6GFO - chains A and B of the 6 polymer chains in the assembly; structure by X-ray diffraction, 2.10 A resolution.

== Chain A (and B) ==
Molecule: Glyceraldehyde-3-phosphate dehydrogenase
Organism: Thermosynechococcus elongatus (strain BP-1)
Notes: EC 1.2.1.-; chain B of this document is another copy of the same molecule, construct and numbering; everything in this record applies to it too
UniProt: Q8DIW5 (Q8DIW5_THEEB); residues 1-337 here = UniProt positions 1-337
Sequence (339 residues; row label = number of the first residue in the row; numbers below 1 keep their minus sign (Gly-1 is residue -1)):
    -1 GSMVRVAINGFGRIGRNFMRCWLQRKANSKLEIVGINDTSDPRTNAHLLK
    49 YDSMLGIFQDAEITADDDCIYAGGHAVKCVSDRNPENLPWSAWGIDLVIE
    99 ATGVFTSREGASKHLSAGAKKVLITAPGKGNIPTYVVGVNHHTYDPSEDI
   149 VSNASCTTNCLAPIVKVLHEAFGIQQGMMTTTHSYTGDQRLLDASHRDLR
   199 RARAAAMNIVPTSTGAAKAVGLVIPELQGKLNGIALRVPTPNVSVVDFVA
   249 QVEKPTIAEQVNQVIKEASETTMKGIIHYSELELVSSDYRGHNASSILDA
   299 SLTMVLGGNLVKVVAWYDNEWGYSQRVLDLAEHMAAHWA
Not modelled in the structure: -1
Sequence notes: expression tag (-1 to 0)
Small-molecule neighbours: NAD (nicotinamide-adenine-dinucleotide): Asn7, Gly8, Phe9, Gly10, Arg11, Ile12, Asn35, Asp36, Thr37, Asp80, Arg81, Ala99, Thr100, Gly101, Val102, Phe103, Thr123, Ala124, Cys154, Thr184, Asn317, Glu318, Tyr321

== How chain A and chain B interact ==
Pairs across the interface - 17 pairs, chain A then chain B:
  His45(A) with Glu281(B); Leu282(B)
  Tyr49(A) with Leu280(B); Leu282(B), hydrophobic; Asp286(B)
  Asp50(A) with Arg288(B)
  Ser51(A) with Arg288(B), hydrogen bond (backbone-side chain)
  Gly54(A) with Arg288(B)
  Ile55(A) with Asp286(B)
  Met205(A) with Met205(B), hydrophobic
  Leu280(A) with Tyr49(B)
  Glu281(A) with His45(B)
  Leu282(A) with His45(B); Tyr49(B), hydrophobic
  Asp286(A) with Tyr49(B); Ile55(B)
  Arg288(A) with Ser51(B), hydrogen bond (side chain-backbone)
Other interface residues (no listed pair), chain A (14 interface residues in all): Met52, Ser285
Other interface residues (no listed pair), chain B (14 interface residues in all): Asp50, Met52, Gly54, Ser285

== Summary ==
Chain A and chain B each contribute 14 residues to their interface, with 2 hydrogen bonds. The hydrogen-bonded
pair is Ser51(A)-Arg288(B). Chain A binds NAD.
Both chains are Glyceraldehyde-3-phosphate dehydrogenase (Thermosynechococcus elongatus (strain BP-1)). Entry
6GFO (cyanobacterial GAPDH with full-length CP12) was determined by X-ray diffraction, deposited together with
6GFQ, 6GG7, 6GHL, 6GHR and 6GVE.
